PDB entry 8OUY | electron microscopy, 3.40 A resolution | chains B and C of the 4 polymer chains in the assembly

# Chain B
Name: DNA repair protein RAD51 homolog 3
Source organism: Homo sapiens
Reference sequence: O43502 (RA51C_HUMAN); residue numbers follow UniProt; this construct covers 1-376
Chain sequence (376 residues; row label = number of the first residue in the row):
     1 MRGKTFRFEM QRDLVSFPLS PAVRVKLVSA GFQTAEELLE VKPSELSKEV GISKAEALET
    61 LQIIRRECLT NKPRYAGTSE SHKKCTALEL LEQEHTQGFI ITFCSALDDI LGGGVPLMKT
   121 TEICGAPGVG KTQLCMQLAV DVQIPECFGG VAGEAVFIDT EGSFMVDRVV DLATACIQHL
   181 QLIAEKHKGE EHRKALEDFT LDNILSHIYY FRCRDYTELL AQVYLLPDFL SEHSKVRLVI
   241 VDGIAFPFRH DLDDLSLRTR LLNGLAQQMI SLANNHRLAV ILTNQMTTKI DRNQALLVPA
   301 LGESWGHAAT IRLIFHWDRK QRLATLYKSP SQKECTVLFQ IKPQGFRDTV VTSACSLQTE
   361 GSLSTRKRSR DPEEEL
Not modelled in the structure: 1-9, 67-83, 291-300, 350-376
Swiss-Prot annotation at these positions:
  - motif: R366 to R370 (Nuclear localization signal)
  - binding site (ATP): G125 to T132
  - modified residue: S20 (Phosphoserine)
  - natural variant: F103 (deletion), G125 (G125V: In BROVCA3), L138 (L138F: In BROVCA3), D159 (D159N: Reduces interaction with BRCA2 and to a lesser extent with PALB2 and RAD51), G162 (G162E: In BROVCA3), Q178 (Q178P: In BROVCA3), R258 (R258H: In FANCO), G264 (G264S; G264V), T287 (T287A: In BROVCA3)
  - mutagenesis: K131 (K131A: Significant loss of function; abolishes Holliday junction resolution activity; K131R: Partial loss of function)
Bound ions: Mg2+: T132 (together with ADP)
Residues lining bound ligands:
  - ADP (adenosine-5'-diphosphate): P127, G128, V129, G130, K131, T132, Q133, R168, R322, I341, K342, P343
  - ATP (adenosine-5'-triphosphate): G306, H307, Y327, K328, S329, P330, S331, Q332, K333, E334
Reported in the primary citation:
  - binding site for ADP: K131
  - catalytic residues: E161 (by similarity / conservation)

# Chain C
Name: DNA repair protein RAD51 homolog 4
Source organism: Homo sapiens
Reference sequence: O75771 (RA51D_HUMAN); numbering as in UniProt (aligned over 1-328)
Chain sequence (328 residues; each row starts with the number of its first residue):
     1 MGVLRVGLCP GLTEEMIQLL RSHRIKTVVD LVSADLEEVA QKCGLSYKAL VALRRVLLAQ
    61 FSAFPVNGAD LYEELKTSTA ILSTGIGSLD KLLDAGLYTG EVTEIVGGPG SGKTQVCLCM
   121 AANVAHGLQQ NVLYVDSNGG LTASRLLQLL QAKTQDEEEQ AEALRRIQVV HAFDIFQMLD
   181 VLQELRGTVA QQVTGSSGTV KVVVVDSVTA VVSPLLGGQQ REGLALMMQL ARELKTLARD
   241 LGMAVVVTNH ITRDRDSGRL KPALGRSWSF VPSTRILLDT IEGAGASGGR RMACLAKSSR
   301 QPTGFQEMVD IGTWGTSEQS ATLQGDQT
Not modelled in the structure: 1, 282-286, 315-328
Swiss-Prot annotation at these positions:
  - binding site (ATP): G107 to T114
Bound ions: Mg2+: T114 (together with ATP)
Residues lining bound ligands:
  - ATP (adenosine-5'-triphosphate): G108, P109, G110, S111, G112, K113, T114, Q115, N138, R145, Q148, G288, R291, I311, G312
  - ATP: F270, K297, S298, S299, R300, Q301, P302, T303
Reported in the primary citation:
  - binding site for ATP: K113
  - Mg2+ coordination: T114

# Chain B / chain C interface
Pairs across the interface (48; chain B residue first):
  M10(B) with Q183(C); R186(C), hydrogen bond (backbone-side chain); G187(C)
  R12(B) with Q183(C)
  V15(B) with L226(C)
  S16(B) with F176(C); Q183(C), hydrogen bond
  F17(B) with F176(C)
  P18(B) with F176(C), hydrophobic
  A30(B) with V3(C); K26(C), hydrogen bond (backbone-side chain)
  G31(B) with V3(C); T27(C)
  F32(B) with V3(C), hydrophobic
  E37(B) with V3(C)
  E40(B) with R5(C), salt bridge
  E49(B) with R21(C), salt bridge
  K84(B) with V169(C)
  C85(B) with V169(C), hydrogen bond (backbone-backbone)
  T86(B) with I167(C)
  A87(B) with L164(C); I167(C), hydrogen bond (backbone-backbone)
  L88(B) with L164(C), hydrogen bond (backbone-backbone); R165(C)
  L90(B) with L141(C), hydrophobic; A143(C)
  L91(B) with A143(C), hydrophobic; L147(C), hydrophobic; L164(C), hydrophobic
  E94(B) with T142(C); A143(C); S144(C)
  N263(B) with P214(C)
  Q267(B) with S137(C), hydrogen bond (side chain-backbone); F173(C); A210(C)
  I270(B) with N138(C); F173(C), hydrophobic
  S271(B) with F173(C)
  E303(B) with T252(C), hydrogen bond
  S304(B) with H250(C)
  G306(B) with P109(C)
  H307(B) with G107(C); G108(C); P109(C); H250(C), hydrogen bond
  T310(B) with N138(C), hydrogen bond (side chain-backbone)
  P330(B) with Q115(C), hydrogen bond (backbone-side chain)
Also at the interface, not in a pair above, chain B (35 interface residues in all): D13, P21, L262, N274, K328
Also at the interface, not in a pair above, chain C (47 interface residues in all): G2, G110, K113, G139, G140, R145, L146, A161, Q168, V170, H171, L179, E222, A225, Q229, R253, R255

# Summary
35 residues of chain B face 47 of chain C across their interface; the contacts include 11 hydrogen bonds and 2
salt bridges. Polar contacts include E40(B)-R5(C), E49(B)-R21(C) and M10(B)-R186(C). One ATP molecule is bound
between chain B and chain C. From the paper: the catalytic residue E161(B); a binding site for ADP at K131(B).
Chain B is DNA repair protein RAD51 homolog 3 and chain C is DNA repair protein RAD51 homolog 4, both from
Homo sapiens; the structure, Human RAD51B-RAD51C-RAD51D-XRCC2 (BCDX2) complex, 3.4 A resolution, was
determined by electron microscopy, deposited together with 8OUZ.
